PDB entry 4HVG | X-ray diffraction, 2.75 A resolution | chain A

Chain A:
Name: Tyrosine-protein kinase JAK3
Source organism: Homo sapiens
Notes: EC 2.7.10.2
Reference sequence: P52333 (JAK3_HUMAN); residue numbers follow UniProt; this construct covers 811-1124
Chain sequence (314 residues; each row starts with the number of its first residue):
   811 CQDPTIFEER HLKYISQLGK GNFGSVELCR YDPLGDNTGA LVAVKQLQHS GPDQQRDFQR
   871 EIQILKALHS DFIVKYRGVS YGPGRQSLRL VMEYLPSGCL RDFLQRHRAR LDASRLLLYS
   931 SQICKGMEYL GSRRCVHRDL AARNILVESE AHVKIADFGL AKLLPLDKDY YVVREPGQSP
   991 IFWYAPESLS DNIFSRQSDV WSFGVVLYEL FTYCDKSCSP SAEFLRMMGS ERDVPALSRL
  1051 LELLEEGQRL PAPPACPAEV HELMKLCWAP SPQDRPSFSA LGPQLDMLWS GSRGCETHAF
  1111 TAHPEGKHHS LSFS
Disordered / not traced: 811-813, 894-897, 1039-1043, 1104-1124
Construct notes: engineered mutation Ser1040 (Cys in P52333), Ser1048 (Cys in P52333)
Swiss-Prot annotation at these positions:
  - active site: Asp949 (Proton acceptor)
  - binding site (ATP): Leu828 to Val836, Lys855
  - modified residue (Phosphotyrosine): Tyr904, Tyr939, Tyr980, Tyr981
  - natural variant: Leu910 (L910S: In T(-)B(+)NK(-) SCID)
  - mutagenesis: Lys855 (K855A: More than 90% loss of STAT5a activation), Tyr904 (Y904F: About 40% loss of STAT5a activation), Tyr939 (Y939F: About 80% loss of STAT5a activation)
Ligand contacts: 19Q (2-cyclopropyl-N-[(2S)-3-hydroxy-3-methylbutan-2-yl]-5H-pyrrolo[2,3-b]pyrazine-7-carboxamide): Leu828, Gly829, Val836, Ala853, Val884, Met902, Glu903, Tyr904, Leu905, Gly908, Cys909, Arg953, Asn954, Leu956, Ala966, Asp967

Overview:
Ligands of chain A: compound 19Q. From UniProt: active-site residue Asp949, 10 ATP-binding residues and 3
mutagenesis sites.
Chain A is Tyrosine-protein kinase JAK3 (Homo sapiens); the structure, JAK3 kinase domain in complex with
2-Cyclopropyl-5H-pyrrolo[2,3-b]pyrazine-7-carboxylic acid ((S)-2-hydroxy-1,2-dimethyl-propyl)-amide, was
determined by X-ray diffraction together with 4HVD, 4HVH and 4HVI from the same study.
